8RSC - chains E and F of the 6 polymer chains in the assembly; structure by electron microscopy, 3.60 A resolution.

# Chain E (and F)
Name: Transitional endoplasmic reticulum ATPase
Source organism: Homo sapiens
Notes: EC 3.6.4.6; chain F of this document is another copy of the same molecule, construct and numbering; everything in this record applies to it too
UniProtKB: P55072 (TERA_HUMAN); residues 1-806 here = UniProt positions 1-806
Amino-acid sequence (806 residues; numbered 1 to 806; the number before each row is that of its first residue):
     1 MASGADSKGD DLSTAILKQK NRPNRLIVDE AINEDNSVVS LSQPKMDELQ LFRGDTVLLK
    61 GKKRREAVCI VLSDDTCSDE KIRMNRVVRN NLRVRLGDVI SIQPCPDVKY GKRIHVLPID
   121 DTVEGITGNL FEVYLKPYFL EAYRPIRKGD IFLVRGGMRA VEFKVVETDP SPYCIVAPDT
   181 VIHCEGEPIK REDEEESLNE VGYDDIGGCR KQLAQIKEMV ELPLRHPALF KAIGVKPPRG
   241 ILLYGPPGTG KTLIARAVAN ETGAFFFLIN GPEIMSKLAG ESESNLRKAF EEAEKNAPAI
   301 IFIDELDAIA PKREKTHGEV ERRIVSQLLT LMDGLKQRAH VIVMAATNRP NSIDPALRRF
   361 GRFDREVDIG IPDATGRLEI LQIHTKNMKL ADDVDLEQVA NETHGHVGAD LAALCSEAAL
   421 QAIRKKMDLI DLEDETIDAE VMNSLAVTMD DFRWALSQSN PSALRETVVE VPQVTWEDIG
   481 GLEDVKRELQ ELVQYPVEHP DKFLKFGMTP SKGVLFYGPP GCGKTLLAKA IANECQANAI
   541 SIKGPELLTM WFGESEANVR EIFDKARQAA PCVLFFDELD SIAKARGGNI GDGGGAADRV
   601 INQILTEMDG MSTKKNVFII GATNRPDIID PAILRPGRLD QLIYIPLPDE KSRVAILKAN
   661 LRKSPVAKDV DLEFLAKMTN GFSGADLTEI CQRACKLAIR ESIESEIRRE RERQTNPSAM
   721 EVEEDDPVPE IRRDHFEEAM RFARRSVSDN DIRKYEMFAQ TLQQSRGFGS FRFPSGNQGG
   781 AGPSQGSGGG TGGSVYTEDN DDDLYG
Disordered / not traced: 1-20, 763-806
Sequence notes: conflict A539 (Phe in P55072)
Ligand contacts:
  - ADP (adenosine-5'-diphosphate), molecule 1: D205, I206, G207, C209, P246, P247, G248, T249, G250, K251, T252, L253, I380, H384, G408, A409
  - ADP, molecule 2: D478, I479, G480, P520, G521, C522, G523, K524, T525, L526, I656, N660, G684, A685, T688
Swiss-Prot annotation at these positions:
  - region: T797 to G806 (Interaction with UBXN6)
  - motif: D802 to G806 (PIM motif)
  - binding site (ATP): P247 to L253, N348, H384, G521 to L526
  - modified residue: A2 (N-acetylalanine), S3 (Phosphoserine), S7 (Phosphoserine), S13 (Phosphoserine), S37 (Phosphoserine), K315 (N6,N6,N6-trimethyllysine), T436 (Phosphothreonine), S462 (Phosphoserine), K502 (N6-acetyllysine), K505 (N6-acetyllysine), K668 (N6-acetyllysine), S702 (Phosphoserine), K754 (N6-acetyllysine), S770 (Phosphoserine), S775 (Phosphoserine), S787 (Phosphoserine), Y805 (Phosphotyrosine)
  - cross-link (Glycyl lysine isopeptide (Lys-Gly)): K8 (interchain with G-Cter in SUMO2), K18 (interchain with G-Cter in SUMO2)
  - natural variant: R95 (R95G: In IBMPFD1), G97 (G97E: In CMT2Y), I126 (I126F: In IBMPFD1; uncertain significance), R155 (R155C: In IBMPFD1; R155H: In FTDALS6 and IBMPFD1; R155L: In IBMPFD1; R155P: In IBMPFD1; R155S: In IBMPFD1), R159 (R159G: In FTDALS6; R159H: In IBMPFD1), A160 (A160T: In IBMPFD1; uncertain significance), E185 (E185K: In CMT2Y), R191 (R191Q: In FTDALS6 and IBMPFD1), L198 (L198W: In IBMPFD1), A232 (A232E: In IBMPFD1), I254 (I254F: In IBMPFD1; uncertain significance), I369 (I369T: In IBMPFD1; uncertain significance), 2 further natural variant entries in UniProt
  - mutagenesis: F52 to D55 (Abolishes interaction with NPLOC4; when associated with A-110), R53 (R53A: Minor effect on affinity for ATP and ADP), R86 (R86A: Strongly increased affinity for ATP. Strongly reduced affinity for ADP), Y110 (Y110A: Abolishes interaction with NPLOC4; when associated with 52-A--A-55), R113 to H115 (Severely reduced binding to DERL1), F131 (F131R: Severely reduced binding to DERL1), L140 (L140D: Severely reduced binding to DERL1), D179 (D179R: No effect on binding to DERL1), H183 (H183W: Severely reduced binding to DERL1), K251 (K251Q: Impairs ERAD degradation of HMGCR and does not inhibit interaction with RHBDD1; when associated with Q-524), E305 (E305Q: Defect in ubiquitin-dependent protein degradation by the proteasome; when associated with Q-578), K312 (K312A: Does not affect methylation by VCPKMT), 8 further mutagenesis entries in UniProt

# Chain E / chain F interface
Pairs across the interface - 69 pairs, chain E then chain F:
  G125(E) - K231(F)
  G125(E) - A232(F)
  M158(E) - I233(F)  hydrophobic
  M158(E) - G234(F)  hydrogen bond (backbone-backbone)
  P247(E) - F360(F)
  G248(E) - F360(F)
  N270(E) - D333(F)
  P272(E) - S326(F)
  P272(E) - T330(F)
  E273(E) - T330(F)
  M275(E) - R323(F)
  M275(E) - S326(F)
  S276(E) - S326(F)
  S276(E) - Q327(F)
  K277(E) - R323(F)
  L278(E) - R323(F)
  E305(E) - R362(F)  salt bridge
  V320(E) - E319(F)
  E321(E) - R322(F)  salt bridge
  E402(E) - K614(F)
  A409(E) - F360(F)  hydrophobic
  D410(E) - F360(F)
  S416(E) - V235(F)
  R424(E) - E218(F)  hydrogen bond (side chain-backbone)
  R424(E) - L222(F)
  D428(E) - H226(F)  salt bridge
  L432(E) - G97(F)
  L432(E) - D98(F)
  E433(E) - R25(F)
  E433(E) - L26(F)
  E433(E) - I27(F)
  E433(E) - V99(F)
  M442(E) - A232(F)
  M442(E) - I233(F)  hydrophobic
  R453(E) - L504(F)
  L456(E) - K614(F)
  S457(E) - K615(F)
  Q458(E) - E218(F)
  Q458(E) - K615(F)
  R465(E) - E607(F)  salt bridge
  P545(E) - N602(F)  hydrogen bond (backbone-side chain)
  P545(E) - T606(F)
  L548(E) - N602(F)
  T549(E) - N602(F)  hydrogen bond
  T549(E) - Q603(F)
  F552(E) - D598(F)
  F552(E) - R599(F)
  E578(E) - R635(F)  salt bridge
  K584(E) - G595(F)
  A585(E) - G594(F)
  A585(E) - G595(F)  hydrogen bond (backbone-backbone)
  G587(E) - G593(F)
  G587(E) - G594(F)
  D592(E) - G593(F)
  P665(E) - K505(F)
  C695(E) - F506(F)  hydrophobic
  C695(E) - G507(F)
  C695(E) - M508(F)  hydrophobic
  K696(E) - M508(F)
  I699(E) - K502(F)
  I699(E) - F506(F)  hydrophobic
  R700(E) - R487(F)
  R700(E) - E491(F)  salt bridge
  I703(E) - Y495(F)  hydrophobic
  I703(E) - H499(F)
  I703(E) - K502(F)
  E704(E) - Y495(F)
  V728(E) - F506(F)
  P729(E) - F506(F)
Other interface residues (no listed pair), chain E (63 interface residues in all): E124, H317, N348, Q398, L420, I423, L429, W454, N460, G588, K663, S664, Q692, A698, E706, I707, R744
Other interface residues (no listed pair), chain F (56 interface residues in all): E80, E221, K236, H317, L329, R359, F503, R560, S612, R638, L762

# Summary
63 residues of chain E and 56 residues of chain F are in contact; the contacts include 5 hydrogen bonds and 6
salt bridges. Among the polar pairs are E305(E)-R362(F), E321(E)-R322(F) and D428(E)-H226(F). Ligands of chain
E: ADP.
Chain E and chain F are both Transitional endoplasmic reticulum ATPase (Homo sapiens); the structure, p97
(VCP) mutant - F539A, was determined by electron microscopy (same publication as 8PQX, 8R0E, 8RS9 and 8RSB).
